6S3O - chains A and B; structure by X-ray diffraction, 1.97 A resolution.

Chain A:
Protein: PIF1 helicase
Source organism: Thermus oshimai
UniProtKB: K7RJ88 (K7RJ88_THEOS); residues 64-507 here = UniProt positions 64-507
Sequence (444 residues; row label = number of the first residue in the row):
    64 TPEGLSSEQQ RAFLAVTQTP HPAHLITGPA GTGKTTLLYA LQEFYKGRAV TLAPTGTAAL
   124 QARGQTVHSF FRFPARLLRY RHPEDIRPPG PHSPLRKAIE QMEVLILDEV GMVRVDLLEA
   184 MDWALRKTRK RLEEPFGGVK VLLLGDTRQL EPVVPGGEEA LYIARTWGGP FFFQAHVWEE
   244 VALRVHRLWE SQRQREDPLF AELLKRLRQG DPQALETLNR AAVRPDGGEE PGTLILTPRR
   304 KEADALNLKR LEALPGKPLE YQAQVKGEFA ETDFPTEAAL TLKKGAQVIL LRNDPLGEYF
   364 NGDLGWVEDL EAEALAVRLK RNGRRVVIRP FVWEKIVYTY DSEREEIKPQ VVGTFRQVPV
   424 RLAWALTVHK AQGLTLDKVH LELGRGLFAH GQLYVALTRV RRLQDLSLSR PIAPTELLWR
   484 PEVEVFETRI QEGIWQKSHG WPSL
Not modelled in the structure: 64-66, 503-507
Construct notes: conflict Thr64 (Ala in K7RJ88), Ile162 (Met in K7RJ88), Leu456 (Pro in K7RJ88)
Bound ions: Mg2+: Thr98 (together with ADP)
Ligand contacts: ADP (adenosine-5'-diphosphate): Gly67, Leu68, Ser69, Gln72, Pro92, Ala93, Gly94, Thr95, Gly96, Lys97, Thr98, Thr99, Gln255
Reported in the primary citation:
  - binding site for ADP: Gln72
  - mutagenesis - Q164C/E409C: abolished catalytic activity on in the absence of DTT
  - mutagenesis - Q164C/E409C: unchanged catalytic activity on 3 mM DTT
  - mutagenesis - Q164C, E221A, R228A, Q327A, R388A, E409C: unchanged catalytic activity
  - mutagenesis - Q327C/W482C, R392A: decreased catalytic activity
  - mutagenesis - E221A/R388A: increased catalytic activity on D37S10D17
  - mutagenesis - E221A/R388A: increased catalytic activity on D29S18D17

Chain B:
Molecule: 18-nt DNA strand
Sequence (18 nucleotides; row label = number of the first residue in the row):
     1 TTTTTTTTTT TTTTTTTT
Not modelled in the structure: 9-18

Chain A / chain B interface:
Residue-residue contacts - 36 pairs, chain A then chain B:
  Pro117(A) with DT6(B), sugar contact
  Thr118(A) with DT5(B), phosphate contact; DT6(B), phosphate contact
  Gly119(A) with DT6(B), hydrogen bond to the phosphate
  Thr129(A) with DT6(B), phosphate contact; DT7(B), hydrogen bond to the phosphate
  His131(A) with DT6(B), sugar contact; DT7(B), sugar contact
  Ser132(A) with DT7(B), phosphate contact
  Arg135(A) with DT8(B), hydrogen bond to the phosphate
  Ala138(A) with DT6(B), base contact; DT7(B), base contact
  Arg139(A) with DT6(B), base contact
  Val216(A) with DT4(B), base contact; DT5(B), base contact
  Pro301(A) with DT3(B), sugar contact
  Arg302(A) with DT2(B), salt bridge to the phosphate; DT3(B), phosphate contact
  Arg303(A) with DT3(B), hydrogen bond to the phosphate; DT4(B), salt bridge to the phosphate
  Arg355(A) with DT7(B), base contact
  Asn356(A) with DT6(B), hydrogen bond to the phosphate; DT7(B), hydrogen bond to the phosphate
  Asn364(A) with DT5(B), hydrogen bond to the phosphate; DT6(B), hydrogen bond to the phosphate
  Trp396(A) with DT7(B), base contact
  Arg424(A) with DT4(B), salt bridge to the phosphate
  Thr430(A) with DT3(B), hydrogen bond to the phosphate; DT4(B), hydrogen bond to the phosphate
  His432(A) with DT3(B), base contact; DT4(B), sugar contact
  Lys433(A) with DT4(B), sugar contact; DT5(B), salt bridge to the phosphate
  Arg448(A) with DT2(B), salt bridge to the phosphate
  Phe451(A) with DT2(B), sugar contact; DT3(B), sugar contact
Also at the interface, not in a pair above, chain A (25 interface residues in all): Glu214, Lys304

In short:
25 residues of chain A and 7 residues of chain B are in contact; the contacts include 10 hydrogen bonds and 5
salt bridges. Among the polar pairs are Gly119(A)-DT6(B), Thr129(A)-DT7(B) and Arg135(A)-DT8(B). The paper
reports a binding site for ADP at Gln72(A); Q327C/W482C and R392A of chain A reduce catalytic activity; 10
substitutions were tested in all.
Here chain A is PIF1 helicase (Thermus oshimai) and chain B is an 18-nt DNA strand. Entry 6S3O (Crystal
structure of helicase Pif1 from Thermus oshimai in complex with ssDNA (dT)18 and ADP) was determined by X-ray
diffraction together with 6S3H, 6S3I, 6S3M, 6S3N, 6S3P and 7BIL from the same study.
